PDB entry 4XLZ | X-ray diffraction, 1.51 A resolution | chains D and F of the 6 polymer chains in the assembly

Chain D (and F):
Name: Uncharacterized protein
Source organism: Pyrococcus furiosus
Notes: chain F of this document is another copy of the same molecule, construct and numbering; everything in this record applies to it too
UniProtKB: Q8U3V1 (Q8U3V1_PYRFU); numbering as in UniProt (aligned over 1-267)
Sequence (267 residues; row label = number of the first residue in the row):
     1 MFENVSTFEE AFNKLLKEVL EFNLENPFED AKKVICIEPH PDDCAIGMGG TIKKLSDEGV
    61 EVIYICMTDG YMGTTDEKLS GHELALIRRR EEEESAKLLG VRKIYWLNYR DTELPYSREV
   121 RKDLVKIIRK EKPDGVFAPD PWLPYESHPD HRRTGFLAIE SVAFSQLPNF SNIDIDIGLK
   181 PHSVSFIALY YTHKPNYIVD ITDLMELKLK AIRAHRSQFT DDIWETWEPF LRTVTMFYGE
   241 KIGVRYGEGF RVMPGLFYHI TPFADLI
Modified / non-standard residues: Mse-1, Mse-48, Mse-67, Mse-72, Mse-205, Mse-236, Mse-253 (selenomethionine; parent Met)
Ion coordination: Cd2+ site 1: His-40, Asp-43, His-151 (together with 2-amino-2-hydroxymethyl-propane-1,3-diol); Cd2+ site 2: His-193 (shared with Asp-265(F) of chain F); Cd2+ site 3 near Glu-225 (its only coordinating residue here); Cd2+ site 4: Asp-265 (shared with 1 residue of chain E)
Ligand contacts:
  - hexane-1,6-diol (HEZ), molecule 1: Phe-28, Glu-29, Thr-51, Lys-54, Leu-55, Glu-58, Val-60, Tyr-197, Val-199
  - hexane-1,6-diol (HEZ), molecule 2: Glu-93, Ala-96, Lys-97, Val-101, Arg-102, Lys-103, Ile-104
  - hexane-1,6-diol (HEZ), molecule 3: Thr-112, Glu-113, Leu-114, Pro-115, Tyr-116, Arg-153
  - hexane-1,6-diol (HEZ), molecule 4: Pro-141, Trp-142, Arg-152, Phe-156
  - hexane-1,6-diol (HEZ), molecule 5: Ile-159, Val-162, Ala-163, Ile-187, Gly-255, Tyr-258, His-259
  - hexane-1,6-diol (HEZ), molecule 6: Val-162, Gln-166, Ser-183, Val-184, Ser-185, Phe-186, Ile-187, Mse-253, Pro-254, Gly-255, Tyr-258
  - hexane-1,6-diol (HEZ), molecule 7: Pro-195, Asn-196, Tyr-197, Ile-198, Lys-241, Ile-242
  - hexane-1,6-diol (HEZ), molecule 8: Phe-237, Glu-240, Lys-241

Interface between chain D and chain F:
Residue-residue contacts (82; chain D residue first):
  Tyr-71(D) with Asn-169(F)
  Mse-72(D) with Leu-167(F); Asn-169(F); Phe-170(F)
  Thr-74(D) with Leu-167(F); Pro-168(F); Asn-169(F)
  Thr-75(D) with Gln-166(F); Pro-168(F)
  Asp-76(D) with Pro-168(F)
  Glu-77(D) with Pro-168(F); Ile-175(F); Lys-180(F), salt bridge; Pro-181(F)
  Leu-79(D) with Asn-169(F), hydrogen bond (backbone-side chain)
  Ser-80(D) with Asn-169(F)
  Gly-81(D) with Asn-169(F)
  Thr-112(D) with Phe-164(F)
  Glu-113(D) with Arg-118(F), salt bridge
  Leu-143(D) with Ile-260(F), hydrophobic; Thr-261(F); Pro-262(F), hydrophobic
  Tyr-145(D) with Trp-142(F), hydrophobic; Lys-194(F); Arg-251(F), hydrogen bond; Mse-253(F), hydrophobic; Phe-257(F); Tyr-258(F); Ala-264(F), hydrophobic
  Glu-146(D) with Trp-142(F); Tyr-258(F); His-259(F), salt bridge; Ile-260(F), hydrogen bond (side chain-backbone)
  Ser-147(D) with Trp-142(F); Ile-159(F); Glu-160(F); Tyr-258(F), hydrogen bond (backbone-backbone)
  His-148(D) with His-259(F)
  Pro-149(D) with Tyr-116(F)
  His-151(D) with His-259(F); Ile-260(F)
  Arg-152(D) with Tyr-116(F), hydrogen bond; Phe-156(F); Glu-160(F), salt bridge
  Arg-153(D) with Tyr-116(F)
  Tyr-191(D) with Ile-260(F), hydrophobic
  Thr-192(D) with Pro-262(F)
  His-193(D) with Pro-262(F); Asp-265(F), salt bridge
  Trp-224(D) with Mse-1(F)
  Glu-225(D) with Mse-1(F)
  Thr-226(D) with Val-19(F)
  Trp-227(D) with Leu-256(F), hydrophobic; Ile-260(F), hydrophobic
  Glu-228(D) with Mse-1(F), hydrogen bond (side chain-backbone)
  Pro-229(D) with Phe-2(F), hydrophobic; Val-19(F), hydrophobic
  Phe-230(D) with Leu-15(F); Leu-256(F), hydrophobic; Ile-260(F); Thr-261(F)
  Arg-232(D) with Mse-1(F), hydrogen bond (side chain-backbone); Phe-2(F); Glu-3(F), salt bridge
  Thr-233(D) with Phe-2(F); Phe-8(F); Ala-11(F); Phe-12(F); Phe-263(F)
  Val-234(D) with Pro-262(F); Phe-263(F), hydrophobic
  Mse-236(D) with Val-5(F); Ser-6(F); Thr-7(F); Ala-11(F)
  Phe-237(D) with Phe-8(F), hydrophobic; Pro-262(F), hydrophobic; Phe-263(F), hydrophobic
  Tyr-238(D) with Pro-262(F)
  Glu-240(D) with Thr-7(F); Phe-8(F), hydrogen bond (side chain-backbone)
  Arg-245(D) with Glu-3(F), hydrogen bond (side chain-backbone)
Other interface residues (no listed pair), chain D (42 interface residues in all): Ile-46, Pro-144, Glu-206, Tyr-246
Other interface residues (no listed pair), chain F (41 interface residues in all): Leu-20, Arg-121

Overview:
Chain D and chain F form an interface of 42 and 41 residues respectively; the contacts include 9 hydrogen
bonds and 6 salt bridges. Among the polar pairs are Glu-77(D)/Lys-180(F), Glu-113(D)/Arg-118(F) and
Glu-146(D)/His-259(F). Bound to chain D: 8 copies of hexane-1,6-diol.
Chain D and chain F are both Uncharacterized protein (Pyrococcus furiosus); the structure,
N,N'-diacetylchitobiose deacetylase (SeMet derivative) from Pyrococcus furiosus in the presence of cadmium,
was determined by X-ray diffraction (same publication as 4XM0, 4XM1 and 4XM2).
